PDB entry 8ZYX | electron microscopy, 2.33 A resolution | chains C and F of the 6 polymer chains in the assembly

[Chain C]
Protein: Neuraminidase
Organism: Influenza A virus
Notes: EC 3.2.1.18
Reference sequence: A0A2P1E3B1 (A0A2P1E3B1_9INFA); residues 83-469 here = UniProt positions 83-469
Chain sequence (387 residues; each row starts with the number of its first residue):
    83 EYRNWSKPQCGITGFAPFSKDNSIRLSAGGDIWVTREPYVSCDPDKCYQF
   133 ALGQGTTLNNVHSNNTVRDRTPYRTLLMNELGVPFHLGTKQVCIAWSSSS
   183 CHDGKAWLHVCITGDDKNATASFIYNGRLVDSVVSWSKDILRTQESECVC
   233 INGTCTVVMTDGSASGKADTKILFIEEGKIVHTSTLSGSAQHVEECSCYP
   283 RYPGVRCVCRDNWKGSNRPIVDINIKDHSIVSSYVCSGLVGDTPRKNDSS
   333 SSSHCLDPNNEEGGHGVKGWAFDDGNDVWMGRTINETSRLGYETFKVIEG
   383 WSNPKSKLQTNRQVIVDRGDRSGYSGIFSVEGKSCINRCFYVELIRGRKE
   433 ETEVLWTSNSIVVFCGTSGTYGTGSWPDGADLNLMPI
Disulfides: Cys92-Cys417, Cys124-Cys129, Cys175-Cys193, Cys183-Cys230, Cys232-Cys237, Cys278-Cys291, Cys280-Cys289, Cys318-Cys337, Cys421-Cys447
Covalent attachments: N-acetylglucosamine (NAG) linked to Asn86, Asn146, Asn234, Asn329, Asn367; glycan linked to Asn200
Ion coordination: Ca2+: Asp293, Gly297, Asp324, Gly345, His347

[Chain F]
Protein: CAV-F6-R54S heavy chain
Organism: Homo sapiens
Chain sequence (123 residues; numbered 1 to 123; the number before each row is that of its first residue):
     1 EVQLVESGGGLVQPGGSLRLSCAASGFSFTTYEMNWVRQAPGKGLEWVSH
    51 ISSSGLVIYYADSVKGRFTMSRDTAKNSLYLQMDSLTVADTAVYYCARHY
   101 FDRDWGYSGMDLWGQGTTVTVSS
Disulfides: Cys22-Cys96

[How chain C and chain F interact]
Contacting residue pairs (33; chain C residue first):
  Arg118(C) with Asp104(F), salt bridge; Trp105(F)
  Val149(C) with Asp102(F)
  Arg150(C) with Tyr32(F), hydrogen bond; Tyr100(F)
  Asp151(C) with Tyr100(F), hydrogen bond; Asp102(F); Arg103(F), salt bridge
  Arg152(C) with Thr31(F), hydrogen bond (backbone-side chain); Tyr100(F), hydrogen bond (backbone-side chain); Phe101(F), hydrogen bond (side chain-backbone); Arg103(F)
  Trp178(C) with Arg103(F), hydrogen bond (backbone-side chain)
  Ser179(C) with Arg103(F)
  Asp197(C) with Thr30(F), hydrogen bond
  Asp198(C) with Thr30(F), hydrogen bond (backbone-backbone); Thr31(F); Ser53(F), hydrogen bond
  Lys199(C) with Ser54(F); Thr74(F)
  Lys220(C) with Ser54(F)
  Asp221(C) with Ser54(F); Leu56(F)
  Ile222(C) with Phe101(F), hydrophobic
  Arg224(C) with Arg103(F)
  Glu227(C) with Arg103(F), salt bridge
  Arg292(C) with Asp104(F), salt bridge
  His347(C) with Asp104(F), hydrogen bond (side chain-backbone); Trp105(F)
  Arg371(C) with Asp104(F), salt bridge; Trp105(F)
  Tyr406(C) with Asp104(F), hydrogen bond
  Glu432(C) with Trp105(F)
Other interface residues (no listed pair), chain C (23 interface residues in all): Gly348, Ile427, Lys431
Other interface residues (no listed pair), chain F (15 interface residues in all): Arg72, Ser108

[Overview]
Chain C and chain F form an interface of 23 and 15 residues respectively, with 11 hydrogen bonds and 5 salt
bridges. Polar pairs include Arg118(C)-Asp104(F), Asp151(C)-Arg103(F) and Glu227(C)-Arg103(F).
N-acetylglucosamine is covalently linked to Asn86(C), Asn146(C), Asn234(C), Asn329(C) and Asn367(C).
Chain C is Neuraminidase (Influenza A virus) and chain F is CAV-F6-R54S heavy chain (Homo sapiens); the
structure, Neuraminidase of A/Switzerland/9715293/2013 H3N2 in complex with CAV-F6-R54S Fab, was determined by
electron microscopy.
